PDB entry 6CG0 | electron microscopy, 3.17 A resolution | chains A and G of the 11 polymer chains in the assembly

== Chain A ==
Molecule: V(D)J recombination-activating protein 1
Source organism: Mus musculus
Notes: EC 3.1.-.-, 2.3.2.27
UniProt: P15919 (RAG1_MOUSE); residue numbers follow UniProt; this construct covers 265-1039
Amino-acid sequence (775 residues; each row starts with the number of its first residue):
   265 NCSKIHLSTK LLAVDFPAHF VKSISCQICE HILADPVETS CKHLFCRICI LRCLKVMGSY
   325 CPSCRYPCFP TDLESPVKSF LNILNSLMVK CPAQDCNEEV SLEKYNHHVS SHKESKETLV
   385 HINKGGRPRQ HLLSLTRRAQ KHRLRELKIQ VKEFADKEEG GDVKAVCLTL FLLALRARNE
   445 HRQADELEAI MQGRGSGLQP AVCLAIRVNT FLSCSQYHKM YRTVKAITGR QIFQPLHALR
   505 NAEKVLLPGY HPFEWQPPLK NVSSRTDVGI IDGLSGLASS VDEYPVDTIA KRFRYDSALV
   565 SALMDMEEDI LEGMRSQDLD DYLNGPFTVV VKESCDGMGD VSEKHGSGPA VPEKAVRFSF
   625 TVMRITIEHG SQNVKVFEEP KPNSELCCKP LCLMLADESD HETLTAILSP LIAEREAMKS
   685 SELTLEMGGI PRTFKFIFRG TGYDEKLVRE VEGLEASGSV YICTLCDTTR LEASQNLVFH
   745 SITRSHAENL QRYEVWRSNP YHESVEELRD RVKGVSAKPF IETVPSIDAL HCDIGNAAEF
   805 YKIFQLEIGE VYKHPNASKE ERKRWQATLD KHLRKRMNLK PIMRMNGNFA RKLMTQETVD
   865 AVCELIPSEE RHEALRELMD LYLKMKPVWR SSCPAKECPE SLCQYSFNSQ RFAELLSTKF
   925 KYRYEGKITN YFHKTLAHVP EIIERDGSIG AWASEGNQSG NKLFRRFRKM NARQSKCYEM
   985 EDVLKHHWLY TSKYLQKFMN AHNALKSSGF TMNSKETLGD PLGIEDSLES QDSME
Disordered / not traced: 265-394, 1009-1039
Differences from the reference sequence: conflict Gln962 (Glu in P15919)
Bound ions: Ca2+: Asp600, Gly601 (shared with 1 residue of chain F); Zn2+: Cys727, Cys730, His937, His942
Curated features (UniProtKB/Swiss-Prot):
  - zinc finger: Cys290 to Arg329 (RING-type), Leu351 to Lys380 (RAG1-type)
  - DNA-binding region: Gly389 to Gln456 (NBD)
  - binding site (Zn(2+)): Cys266, His270, Cys290, Cys293, His295, Cys305, His307, Cys310, Cys313, Cys325, Cys328, Cys355, Cys360, His372, His376
  - binding site (a divalent metal cation): Asp600, Asp708
  - site: Trp893 (Essential for DNA hairpin formation, participates in base-stacking interactions near the cleavage site)
  - mutagenesis: His307 (H307A: Displays lower E3 ligase activity and affects the joining step of V(D)J recombination), Cys325 (C325G: Loss of E3 ligase activity and affects the joining step of V(D)J recombination), Arg391 (R391A: Defects in converting nicked products to hairpins; R391L: Impairs DNA-binding and hairpin formation while maintaining some nicking activity), Arg393 (R393A: Impairs DNA-binding and hairpin formation while maintaining some nicking activity), Arg401 (R401A: Allows robust hairpin activity), Arg402 (R402A: Defects in converting nicked products to hairpins), Lys405 (K405A: Reduced hairpin activity), His406 (H406A: Allows robust hairpin activity), Arg407 (R407A: Impairs DNA-binding and reduces hairpin formation without affecting nicking activity), Asn443 (N443A: Impairs DNA-binding; when associated with A-445), His445 (H445A: Impairs DNA-binding; when associated with A-443), Asp546 (D546A: Loss of DNA-binding), 21 further mutagenesis entries in UniProt
From the paper describing this entry:
  - catalytic residues: Asp600, Asp708 (citing earlier work)

== Chain G ==
Molecule: 60-nt DNA strand
Sequence (60 nucleotides; numbered 1 to 60; the number before each row is that of its first residue):
     1 CGGGTTTTTG TCTGGCTTCA CACTTGATTT GCATCACTGT GTAAGACAGG CCAGATCCAG
Bound ions: Ca2+: DT42 (shared with 2 residues of chain C)

== How chain A and chain G interact ==
Contacting residue pairs - 22 pairs, chain A then chain G:
  Leu399(A) - DT8(G)  phosphate contact
  Leu399(A) - DT9(G)  phosphate contact
  Thr400(A) - DT9(G)  phosphate contact
  Arg402(A) - DT9(G)  base contact
  Ala403(A) - DT8(G)  sugar contact
  Ala403(A) - DT9(G)  phosphate contact
  His406(A) - DT8(G)  base contact
  Tyr485(A) - DT30(G)  phosphate contact
  Tyr485(A) - DG31(G)  hydrogen bond to the phosphate
  Lys489(A) - DT30(G)  hydrogen bond to the phosphate
  Lys489(A) - DG31(G)  salt bridge to the phosphate
  Gln495(A) - DT30(G)  phosphate contact
  Pro499(A) - DT30(G)  phosphate contact
  His501(A) - DT29(G)  sugar contact
  His501(A) - DT30(G)  salt bridge to the phosphate
  Lys608(A) - DT38(G)  phosphate contact
  His609(A) - DC37(G)  phosphate contact
  His609(A) - DT38(G)  hydrogen bond to the phosphate
  Gly610(A) - DC37(G)  phosphate contact
  Ser611(A) - DC37(G)  hydrogen bond to the phosphate
  Gln978(A) - DC37(G)  sugar contact
  Gln978(A) - DT38(G)  hydrogen bond to the sugar
Interface residues without a listed pair, chain A (16 interface residues in all): Arg407
Interface residues without a listed pair, chain G (9 interface residues in all): DG10, DT11

== Summary ==
16 residues of chain A face 9 of chain G across their interface, with 5 hydrogen bonds and 2 salt bridges.
Polar pairs include Gln978(A)-DT38(G), Tyr485(A)-DG31(G) and Lys489(A)-DT30(G). From the paper: catalytic
residues Asp600(A) and Asp708(A).
Chain A is V(D)J recombination-activating protein 1 (Mus musculus) and chain G is a 60-nt DNA strand; the
structure, Cryo-EM structure of mouse RAG1/2 HFC complex (3.17 A), was determined by electron microscopy (same
publication as 5ZDZ, 5ZE0, 5ZE1, 5ZE2, 6CIJ, 6CIK, 6CIL and 6CIM).
